9JFT - chains A and N of the 5 polymer chains in the assembly; structure by electron microscopy, 3.27 A resolution.

[Chain A]
Name: Guanine nucleotide-binding protein G(s) subunit alpha isoforms short
Source organism: Homo sapiens
Chain sequence (249 residues; numbered 5 to 384; 131 numbers in that range are skipped by the numbering (no residue carries them; nothing is unmodelled there); the number before each row is that of its first residue):
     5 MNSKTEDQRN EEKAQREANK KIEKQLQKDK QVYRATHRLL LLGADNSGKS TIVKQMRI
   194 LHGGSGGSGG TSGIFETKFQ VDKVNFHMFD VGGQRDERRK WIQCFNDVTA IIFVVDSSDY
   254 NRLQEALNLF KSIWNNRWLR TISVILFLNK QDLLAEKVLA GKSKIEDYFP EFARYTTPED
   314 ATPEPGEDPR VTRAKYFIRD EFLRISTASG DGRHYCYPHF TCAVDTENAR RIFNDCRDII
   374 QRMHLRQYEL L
Not modelled in the structure: 5-10, 194-204

[Chain N]
Name: Nanobody 35
Source organism: Lama glama
Notes: antibody fragment or engineered binder
Chain sequence (157 residues; row label = number of the first residue in the row; numbers below 1 keep their minus sign (Met-22 is residue -22)):
   -22 MKYLLPTAAA GLLLLAAQPA MAMQVQLQES GGGLVQPGGS LRLSCAASGF TFSNYKMNWV
    38 RQAPGKGLEW VSDISQSGAS ISYTGSVKGR FTISRDNAKN TLYLQMNSLK PEDTAVYYCA
    98 RCPAPFTRDC FDVTSTTYAY RGQGTQVTVS SHHHHHH
Not modelled in the structure: -22 to 0, 129-134
Cystine bridges: Cys22-Cys96, Cys99-Cys107

[Interface between chain A and chain N]
Pairs across the interface (32; chain A residue first):
  Asp229(A) - Asp109(N)
  Asp229(A) - Ser112(N)  hydrogen bond
  Asp229(A) - Thr113(N)  hydrogen bond (side chain-backbone)
  Glu230(A) - Asp109(N)
  Glu230(A) - Ser112(N)
  Glu230(A) - Thr114(N)
  Glu230(A) - Tyr115(N)
  Arg231(A) - Phe108(N)
  Arg231(A) - Asp109(N)  hydrogen bond (backbone-side chain)
  Arg232(A) - Pro100(N)
  Arg232(A) - Phe108(N)
  Arg232(A) - Asp109(N)  salt bridge
  Arg232(A) - Tyr115(N)
  Arg232(A) - Tyr117(N)
  Gln257(A) - Trp47(N)
  Gln257(A) - Thr61(N)
  Glu258(A) - Glu46(N)
  Glu258(A) - Trp47(N)
  Asn261(A) - Trp47(N)
  Ser265(A) - Asp106(N)
  Ser265(A) - Cys107(N)  hydrogen bond (side chain-backbone)
  Ser265(A) - Phe108(N)
  Ile266(A) - Phe108(N)  hydrophobic
  Asn268(A) - Arg105(N)
  Asn268(A) - Asp106(N)
  Asn269(A) - Asp106(N)
  Asn269(A) - Phe108(N)
  Arg270(A) - Asp106(N)
  Tyr301(A) - Gly62(N)
  Tyr301(A) - Ser63(N)
  Pro303(A) - Gly62(N)
  Pro303(A) - Lys65(N)
Also at the interface, not in a pair above, chain A (17 interface residues in all): Ile235, Leu262, Asp300
Also at the interface, not in a pair above, chain N (19 interface residues in all): Leu45, Tyr60

[In short]
The interface between chain A and chain N involves 17 residues on one side and 19 on the other; the contacts
include 4 hydrogen bonds and 1 salt bridge. Polar contacts include Arg232(A)-Asp109(N), Asp229(A)-Ser112(N)
and Asp229(A)-Thr113(N).
Here chain A is Guanine nucleotide-binding protein G(s) subunit alpha isoforms short (Homo sapiens) and chain
N is Nanobody 35 (Lama glama). Entry 9JFT (Cryo-EM structure of GPR65 complexed with miniGs in pH6.5) was
determined by electron microscopy together with 8ZCE, 8ZCF, 9JFV, 9JFW, 9JFX, 9JFZ, 9JHP and 9LGM from the
same study.
